7ZN4 - chains b and c of the 6 polymer chains in the assembly; structure by electron microscopy, 4.32 A resolution (low resolution: residue-level contacts below are approximate; hydrogen-bond / salt-bridge calls are withheld).

[Chain b (and c)]
Protein: Probable baseplate hub protein
From: Escherichia phage T5
Notes: chain c of this document is another copy of the same molecule, construct and numbering; everything in this record applies to it too
UniProt: Q6QGE9 (BPPB3_BPT5); residue numbers follow UniProt; this construct covers 1-949
Amino-acid sequence (949 residues; row label = number of the first residue in the row):
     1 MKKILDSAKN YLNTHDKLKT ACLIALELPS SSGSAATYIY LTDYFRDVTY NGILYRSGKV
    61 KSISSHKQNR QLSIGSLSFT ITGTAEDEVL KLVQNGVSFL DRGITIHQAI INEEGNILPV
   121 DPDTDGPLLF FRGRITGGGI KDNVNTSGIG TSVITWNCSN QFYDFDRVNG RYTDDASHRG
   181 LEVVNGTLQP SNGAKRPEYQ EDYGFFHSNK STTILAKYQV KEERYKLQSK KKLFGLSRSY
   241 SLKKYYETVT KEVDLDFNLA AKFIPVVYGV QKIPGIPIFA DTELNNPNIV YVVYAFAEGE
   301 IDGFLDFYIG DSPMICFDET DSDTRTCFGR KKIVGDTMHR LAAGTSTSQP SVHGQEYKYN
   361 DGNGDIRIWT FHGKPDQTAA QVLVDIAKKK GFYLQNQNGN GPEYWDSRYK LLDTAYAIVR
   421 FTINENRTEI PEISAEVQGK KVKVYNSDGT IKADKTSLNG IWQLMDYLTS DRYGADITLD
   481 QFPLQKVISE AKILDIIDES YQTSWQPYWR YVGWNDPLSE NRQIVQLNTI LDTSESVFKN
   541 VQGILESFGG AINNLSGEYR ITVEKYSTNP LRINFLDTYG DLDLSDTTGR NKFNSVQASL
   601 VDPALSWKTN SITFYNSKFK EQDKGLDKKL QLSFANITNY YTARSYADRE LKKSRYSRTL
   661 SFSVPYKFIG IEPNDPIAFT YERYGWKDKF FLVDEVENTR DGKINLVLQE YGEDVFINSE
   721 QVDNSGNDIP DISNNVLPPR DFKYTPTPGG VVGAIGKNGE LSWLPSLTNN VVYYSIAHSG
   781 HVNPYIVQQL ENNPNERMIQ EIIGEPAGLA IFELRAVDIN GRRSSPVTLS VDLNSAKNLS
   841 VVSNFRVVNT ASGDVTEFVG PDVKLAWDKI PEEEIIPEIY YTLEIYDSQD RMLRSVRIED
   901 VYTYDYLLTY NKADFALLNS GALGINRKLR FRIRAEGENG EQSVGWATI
Not modelled in the structure: 1-725 (chain c: 1-735)

[Chain b / chain c interface]
Pairs across the interface - 35 pairs, chain b then chain c:
  Asp-728(b) with Glu-899(c); Asp-900(c)
  Pro-730(b) with Glu-899(c); Asp-900(c); Val-901(c)
  Asp-731(b) with Ile-898(c); Glu-899(c)
  Ile-732(b) with Ile-898(c)
  Ser-733(b) with Val-896(c); Arg-897(c)
  Asn-734(b) with Arg-894(c); Ser-895(c); Val-896(c)
  Asn-735(b) with Thr-882(c); Ser-895(c); Val-896(c); Arg-897(c)
  Leu-737(b) with Met-892(c); Arg-894(c); Ser-895(c)
  Pro-738(b) with Met-892(c)
  Leu-767(b) with Leu-918(c)
  His-778(b) with Ile-811(c)
  Ser-779(b) with Ile-811(c); Thr-828(c); Ser-830(c)
  His-781(b) with Ile-811(c)
  Val-782(b) with Ser-779(c); Ile-811(c); Glu-813(c)
  Ile-811(b) with Leu-809(c)
  Glu-813(b) with Leu-809(c)
  Val-855(b) with Gln-889(c)
  Thr-856(b) with Ser-888(c); Gln-889(c)
Also at the interface, not in a pair above, chain b (21 interface residues in all): Ile-729, Gly-780, Asp-854
Also at the interface, not in a pair above, chain c (21 interface residues in all): His-778, Leu-893

[Summary]
The chain b/chain c interface involves 21 residues from each chain.
Chain b and chain c are both Probable baseplate hub protein (Escherichia phage T5); the structure, Tail tip of
siphophage T5 : bent fibre after interaction with its bacterial receptor FhuA, was determined by electron
microscopy (same publication as 7QG9, 7ZHJ, 7ZN2, 7ZQB and 7ZQP).
